PDB entry 9NES | electron microscopy, 2.67 A resolution | chains A and C of the 4 polymer chains in the assembly

[Chain A (and C)]
Molecule: Potassium voltage-gated channel protein Shaker
Source organism: Drosophila melanogaster
Notes: chain C of this document is another copy of the same molecule, construct and numbering; everything in this record applies to it too
UniProtKB: P08510 (KCNAS_DROME); the construct has insertions or renumbered stretches relative to UniProt, so the offset changes along the chain: 2-512 = UniProt 2-512; 514-656 = UniProt 513-655
Sequence (668 residues; each row starts with the number of its first residue):
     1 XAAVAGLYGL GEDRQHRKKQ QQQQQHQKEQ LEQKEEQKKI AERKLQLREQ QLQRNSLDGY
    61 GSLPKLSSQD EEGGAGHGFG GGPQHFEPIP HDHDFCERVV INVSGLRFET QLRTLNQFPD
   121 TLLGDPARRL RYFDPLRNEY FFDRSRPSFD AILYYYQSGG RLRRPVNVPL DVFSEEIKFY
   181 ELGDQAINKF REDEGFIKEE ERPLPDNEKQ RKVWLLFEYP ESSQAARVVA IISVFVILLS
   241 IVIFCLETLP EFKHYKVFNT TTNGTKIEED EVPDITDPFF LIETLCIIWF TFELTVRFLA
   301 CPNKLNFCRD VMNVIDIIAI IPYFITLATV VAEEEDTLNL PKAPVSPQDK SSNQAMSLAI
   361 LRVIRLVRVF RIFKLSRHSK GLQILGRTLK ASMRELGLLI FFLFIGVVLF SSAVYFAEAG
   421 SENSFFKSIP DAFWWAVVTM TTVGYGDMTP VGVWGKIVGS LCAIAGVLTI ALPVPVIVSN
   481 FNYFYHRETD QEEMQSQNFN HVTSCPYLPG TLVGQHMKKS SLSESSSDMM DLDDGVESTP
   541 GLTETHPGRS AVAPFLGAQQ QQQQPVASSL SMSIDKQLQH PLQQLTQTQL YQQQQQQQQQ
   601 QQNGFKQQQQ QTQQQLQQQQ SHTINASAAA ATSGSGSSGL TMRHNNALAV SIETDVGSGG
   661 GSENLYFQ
Disordered / not traced: 1-225, 253-276, 299-309, 328-356, 490-668
Differences from the reference sequence: acetylation (1); insertion (513); expression tag (657-668)
Modified / non-standard residues: ACE (acetyl group) at position 1
Ion coordination: K+ site 1: T442, V443 (shared with 2 residues of chain B; T442(C), V443(C) of chain C; 2 residues of chain D); K+ site 2: T442 (shared with 1 residue of chain B; T442(C) of chain C; 1 residue of chain D)

[How chain A and chain C interact]
Residue-residue contacts (62; chain A residue first):
  F244(A) with S412(C); F416(C), hydrophobic; I429(C), hydrophobic
  C245(A) with I429(C), hydrophobic; P430(C); F433(C), hydrophobic
  T248(A) with Y415(C); K427(C); S428(C); I429(C), hydrogen bond (side chain-backbone); P430(C)
  L249(A) with S428(C); P430(C), hydrophobic
  P250(A) with K427(C); S428(C)
  R362(A) with F416(C), hydrogen bond (side chain-backbone); G420(C)
  R365(A) with F416(C)
  L366(A) with S412(C); A413(C), hydrophobic; F416(C), hydrophobic
  V369(A) with S412(C)
  I372(A) with I405(C), hydrophobic; V408(C), hydrophobic
  F373(A) with L409(C), hydrophobic
  S379(A) with F401(C)
  G381(A) with L398(C); F402(C)
  L382(A) with I405(C), hydrophobic
  L385(A) with F402(C), hydrophobic; L472(C), hydrophobic
  L396(A) with L468(C), hydrophobic
  L403(A) with I464(C), hydrophobic
  W434(A) with M448(C), hydrophobic; K456(C); G459(C); S460(C)
  V437(A) with S460(C)
  T441(A) with T442(C); A463(C); I464(C)
  T442(A) with T442(C)
  V443(A) with T439(C); T442(C); V443(C); G444(C); A463(C), hydrophobic
  Y445(A) with G446(C)
  V474(A) with L468(C), hydrophobic; A471(C), hydrophobic
  I477(A) with L468(C), hydrophobic; L472(C)
  V478(A) with A471(C); L472(C), hydrophobic; P475(C), hydrophobic
  F481(A) with L398(C), hydrophobic; F402(C), hydrophobic; L472(C), hydrophobic
  N482(A) with V476(C)
  Y485(A) with R394(C); E395(C), hydrogen bond; L398(C), hydrophobic
Other interface residues (no listed pair), chain A (34 interface residues in all): I241, L375, L399, I400, G446
Other interface residues (no listed pair), chain C (36 interface residues in all): F404, A417

[In short]
34 residues of chain A face 36 of chain C across their interface; the contacts include 3 hydrogen bonds. Polar
pairs include T248(A)-I429(C), R362(A)-F416(C) and Y485(A)-E395(C). T442(A) and V443(A) coordinate K+ site 1.
Both chains are Potassium voltage-gated channel protein Shaker (Drosophila melanogaster). Entry 9NES
(C-terminal mVenues tagged Shaker TM domain in C4 symmetry) was determined by electron microscopy together
with 9NEC, 9NED, 9NEG, 9NEI and 9NEU from the same study.
